Entry 4MPI (X-ray diffraction, 1.60 A resolution); this record covers chain A.

# Chain A
Molecule: Class I chitinase
From: Hevea brasiliensis subsp. brasiliensis
Notes: fragment: Chitin-binding domain (CBD18
Reference sequence: Q8GUD7 (Q8GUD7_HEVBR); numbering as in UniProt (aligned over 1-43)
Amino-acid sequence (45 residues; numbered -1 to 43; the number before each row is that of its first residue; numbers below 1 keep their minus sign (Ala-1 is residue -1)):
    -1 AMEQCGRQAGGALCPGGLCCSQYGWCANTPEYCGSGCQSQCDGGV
Disordered / not traced: -1
Disulfides: Cys3-Cys18, Cys12-Cys24, Cys17-Cys31, Cys35-Cys39
Construct notes: expression tag (-1 to 0)

# In short
Chain A is Class I chitinase (Hevea brasiliensis subsp. brasiliensis); the structure, Crystal structure of the
chitin-binding module (CBM18) of a chitinase-like protein from Hevea brasiliensis, was determined by X-ray
diffraction together with 4MST from the same study.
